PDB entry 8YGC | electron microscopy, 4.03 A resolution (low resolution: residue-level contacts below are approximate; hydrogen-bond / salt-bridge calls are withheld) | chains A and B of the 6 polymer chains in the assembly

# Chain A (and B)
Molecule: SIR2-like domain-containing protein
Organism: Bacillus subtilis A29
Notes: chain B of this document is another copy of the same molecule, construct and numbering; everything in this record applies to it too
UniProtKB: D4G637 (D4G637_BACNB); residue numbers follow UniProt; this construct covers 1-1005
Amino-acid sequence (1005 residues; numbered 1 to 1005; the number before each row is that of its first residue):
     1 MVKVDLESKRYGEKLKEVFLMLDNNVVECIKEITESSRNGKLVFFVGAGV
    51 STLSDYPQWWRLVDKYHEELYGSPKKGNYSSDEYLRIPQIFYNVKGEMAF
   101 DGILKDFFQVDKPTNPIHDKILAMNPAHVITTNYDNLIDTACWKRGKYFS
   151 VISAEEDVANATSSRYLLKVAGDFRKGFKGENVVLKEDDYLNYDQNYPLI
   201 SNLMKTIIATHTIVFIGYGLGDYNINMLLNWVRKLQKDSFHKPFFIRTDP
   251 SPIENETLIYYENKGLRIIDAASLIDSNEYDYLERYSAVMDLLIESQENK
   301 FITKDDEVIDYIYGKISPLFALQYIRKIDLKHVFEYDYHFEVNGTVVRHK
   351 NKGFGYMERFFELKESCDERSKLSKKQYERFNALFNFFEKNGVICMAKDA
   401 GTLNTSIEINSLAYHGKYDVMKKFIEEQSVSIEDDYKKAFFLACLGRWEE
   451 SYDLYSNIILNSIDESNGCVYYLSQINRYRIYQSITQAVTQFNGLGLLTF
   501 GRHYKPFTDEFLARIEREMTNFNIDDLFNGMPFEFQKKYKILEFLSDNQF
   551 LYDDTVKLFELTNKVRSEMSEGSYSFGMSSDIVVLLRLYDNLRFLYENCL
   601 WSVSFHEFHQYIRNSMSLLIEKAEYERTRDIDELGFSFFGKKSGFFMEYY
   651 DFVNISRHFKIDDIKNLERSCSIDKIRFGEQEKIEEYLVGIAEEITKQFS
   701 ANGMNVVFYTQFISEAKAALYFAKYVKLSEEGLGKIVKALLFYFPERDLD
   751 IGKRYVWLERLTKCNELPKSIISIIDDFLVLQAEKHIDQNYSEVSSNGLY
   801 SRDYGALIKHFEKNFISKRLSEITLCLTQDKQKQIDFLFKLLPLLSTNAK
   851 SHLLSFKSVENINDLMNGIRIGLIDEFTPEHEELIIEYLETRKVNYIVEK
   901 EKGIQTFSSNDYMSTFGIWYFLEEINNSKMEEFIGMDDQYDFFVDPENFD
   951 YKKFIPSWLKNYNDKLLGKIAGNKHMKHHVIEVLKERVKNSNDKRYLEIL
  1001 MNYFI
Disordered / not traced: 1-22
Sequence notes: engineered mutation Ala171 (His in D4G637)
Reported in the primary citation:
  - catalytic residues: Ser51, Asn133, Asp135 (by similarity / conservation)
  - mutagenesis - N133A/H171A, H171A: abolished catalytic activity on SPR TTP
  - mutagenesis - H171A: increased growth in response to TTP

# Interface between chain A and chain B
Contacting residue pairs (106; chain A residue first):
  Pro116(A) - Arg517(B)
  Asp119(A) - Arg517(B)
  Lys120(A) - Arg517(B)
  Ala123(A) - Asn521(B)
  Thr140(A) - Leu460(B)
  Trp143(A) - Ile463(B)
  Trp143(A) - Tyr471(B)
  Lys144(A) - Ser456(B)
  Lys144(A) - Leu460(B)
  Lys144(A) - Gln475(B)
  Lys144(A) - Arg478(B)
  Arg145(A) - Gln475(B)
  Arg145(A) - Arg478(B)
  Gly146(A) - Tyr471(B)
  Gly146(A) - Gln475(B)
  Gly146(A) - Met531(B)
  Lys147(A) - Asp526(B)
  Tyr148(A) - Gly530(B)
  Glu155(A) - Leu235(B)
  Glu155(A) - Ser239(B)
  Glu156(A) - Ser239(B)
  Ala159(A) - Lys41(B)
  Ala159(A) - Ser239(B)
  Ala161(A) - Lys41(B)
  Tyr166(A) - Thr210(B)
  Pro198(A) - Leu235(B)
  Leu199(A) - Ala209(B)
  Leu199(A) - Leu235(B)
  Leu199(A) - Gln236(B)
  Asn202(A) - Asn202(B)
  Asn202(A) - Lys205(B)
  Asn202(A) - Thr206(B)
  Asn202(A) - Trp231(B)
  Lys205(A) - Asn202(B)
  Thr206(A) - Thr206(B)
  Ala209(A) - Leu199(B)
  Thr210(A) - Val158(B)
  Trp231(A) - Asn202(B)
  Leu235(A) - Pro198(B)
  Gln236(A) - Leu199(B)
  Ser239(A) - Glu156(B)
  Ser239(A) - Ala159(B)
  Leu460(A) - Lys144(B)
  Ile463(A) - Trp143(B)
  Asp464(A) - Trp143(B)
  Tyr471(A) - Gly146(B)
  Glu518(A) - Arg145(B)
  Met531(A) - Tyr148(B)
  Pro532(A) - Tyr148(B)
  Pro532(A) - Thr162(B)
  Phe533(A) - Thr162(B)
  Phe533(A) - Ser163(B)
  Phe533(A) - Ser164(B)
  Tyr552(A) - Asp553(B)
  Tyr552(A) - Val556(B)
  Tyr552(A) - Lys557(B)
  Thr555(A) - Val556(B)
  Thr555(A) - Phe559(B)
  Val556(A) - Tyr552(B)
  Leu558(A) - Phe559(B)
  Phe559(A) - Thr555(B)
  Phe559(A) - Leu558(B)
  Phe559(A) - Phe559(B)
  Phe559(A) - Asn614(B)
  Asn563(A) - Gln610(B)
  Asn563(A) - Asn614(B)
  Ser567(A) - Asn666(B)
  Ser570(A) - Asn666(B)
  Ser570(A) - Arg669(B)
  Glu571(A) - Arg669(B)
  Gln610(A) - Asn563(B)
  Asn614(A) - Phe559(B)
  Asn614(A) - Asn563(B)
  Thr628(A) - Asn990(B)
  Asp630(A) - Pro956(B)
  Asp630(A) - Arg987(B)
  Ile631(A) - Ile955(B)
  Ile631(A) - Pro956(B)
  Asp632(A) - Ile955(B)
  Asp632(A) - Ser957(B)
  Glu633(A) - Phe907(B)
  Asn666(A) - Ser567(B)
  Asn666(A) - Glu571(B)
  Arg669(A) - Ser570(B)
  Arg669(A) - Glu571(B)
  Gln905(A) - Glu633(B)
  Phe907(A) - Glu633(B)
  Phe907(A) - Leu634(B)
  Ile955(A) - Ile631(B)
  Ile955(A) - Asp632(B)
  Pro956(A) - Asp630(B)
  Arg987(A) - Arg629(B)
  Arg987(A) - Asp630(B)
  Val988(A) - Leu997(B)
  Lys989(A) - Lys994(B)
  Lys989(A) - Leu997(B)
  Lys989(A) - Glu998(B)
  Asn990(A) - Thr628(B)
  Asn992(A) - Asn992(B)
  Lys994(A) - Lys989(B)
  Tyr996(A) - Asp630(B)
  Leu997(A) - Val988(B)
  Leu997(A) - Lys989(B)
  Leu1000(A) - Met1001(B)
  Met1001(A) - Lys985(B)
  Ile1005(A) - Ile1005(B)
Interface residues without a listed pair, chain A (81 interface residues in all): Lys41, Val158, Thr162, Ser163, Gln195, Leu203, Gly530, Gln549, Asp553, Glu560, Arg613, Ser957, Lys985
Interface residues without a listed pair, chain B (83 interface residues in all): Glu155, Ala161, Tyr166, Val232, Lys237, Glu518, Phe522, Pro532, Phe533, Gln549, Arg566, Ser991

# Summary
81 residues of chain A face 83 of chain B across their interface. The paper reports catalytic residues
Ser51(A), Asn133(A) and Asp135(A); N133A/H171A and H171A of chain A abolish catalytic activity on SPR TTP.
Chain A and chain B are both SIR2-like domain-containing protein (Bacillus subtilis A29); the structure, The
Dimer Structure of DSR2-SPR, was determined by electron microscopy together with 8YGF, 8YGK, 8YGN, 8YGO and
8YGP from the same study.
